8K42 - chains F and P of the 29 polymer chains in the assembly; structure by electron microscopy, 2.64 A resolution.

Chain F:
Protein: VP8
Organism: Banna virus
Reference sequence: W0G587 (W0G587_9REOV); residues 1-302 here = UniProt positions 1-302
Sequence (302 residues; numbered 1 to 302; the number before each row is that of its first residue):
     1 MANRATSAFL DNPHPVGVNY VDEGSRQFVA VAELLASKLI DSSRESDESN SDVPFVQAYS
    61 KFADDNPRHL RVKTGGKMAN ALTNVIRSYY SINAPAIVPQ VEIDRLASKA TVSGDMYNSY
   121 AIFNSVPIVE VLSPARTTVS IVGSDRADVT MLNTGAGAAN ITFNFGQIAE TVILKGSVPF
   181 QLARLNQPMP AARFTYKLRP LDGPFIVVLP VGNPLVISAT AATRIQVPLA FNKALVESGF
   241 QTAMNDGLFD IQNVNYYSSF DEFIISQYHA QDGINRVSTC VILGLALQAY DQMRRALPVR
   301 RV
Not modelled in the structure: 1, 300-302
Construct notes: conflict Arg136 (Gln in W0G587), Leu185 (Met in W0G587), Ser266 (Ala in W0G587)

Chain P:
Protein: VP10
Organism: Banna virus
Reference sequence: A0A2H4QDD3 (A0A2H4QDD3_9REOV); residue numbers follow UniProt; this construct covers 1-249
Sequence (249 residues; each row starts with the number of its first residue):
     1 MDVLSKGSLK ELLAHLEKTP LEEAISYRIG TVPYQNVLIS RNEYYNQLYP DTTSLIDGVS
    61 REGQRNVNGL IMSIISYVVS GSGHYIPNIG FMLLRRSILD ILTKHDTGLV TNNLNYGIIA
   121 RNLTVSKMNC EQRKRMLICF KLLAYKDGNQ NDYEIYLNQN IPLKQIAPNF IPGDMRTVIH
   181 NQDQLAIVGI PAYRLTQSTE LSIRDDNAKS YKLGYVDWYN SNSFLRERSE FNLIRLKDRD
   241 TKYGKLNGW
Construct notes: conflict Val79 (Ile in A0A2H4QDD3)

How chain F and chain P interact:
Contacting residue pairs (37; chain F residue first):
  Val18(F) - Lys127(P)
  Asn19(F) - Ser126(P)
  Asn19(F) - Lys127(P)
  Asn19(F) - Met128(P)
  Asn19(F) - Asn129(P)
  Val21(F) - Asp205(P)
  Asp22(F) - Glu200(P)
  Asp22(F) - Lys212(P)  salt bridge
  Glu23(F) - Arg194(P)
  Glu23(F) - Leu195(P)
  Glu23(F) - Thr196(P)  hydrogen bond
  Glu23(F) - Glu200(P)  hydrogen bond (backbone-side chain)
  Glu23(F) - Lys209(P)  salt bridge
  Gly24(F) - Tyr193(P)
  Arg26(F) - Glu200(P)  salt bridge
  Gln27(F) - Tyr193(P)
  Gln27(F) - Arg194(P)  hydrogen bond (side chain-backbone)
  Pro95(F) - Pro162(P)  hydrophobic
  Ala96(F) - Cys130(P)
  Ile97(F) - Cys130(P)
  Ile97(F) - Ile166(P)  hydrophobic
  Gln100(F) - Glu131(P)  hydrogen bond (backbone-side chain)
  Val101(F) - Glu131(P)
  Val101(F) - Gln184(P)
  Asp104(F) - Tyr193(P)
  Thr111(F) - Arg194(P)  hydrogen bond
  Val112(F) - Arg194(P)
  Ser113(F) - Arg194(P)
  Tyr117(F) - Tyr44(P)  hydrophobic
  Tyr117(F) - Tyr45(P)
  Tyr117(F) - Leu201(P)
  Asp272(F) - Pro50(P)
  Ile274(F) - Tyr49(P)  hydrophobic
  Ile274(F) - Pro50(P)
  Asn275(F) - Tyr49(P)
  Asn275(F) - Pro50(P)  hydrogen bond (side chain-backbone)
  Ser278(F) - Leu201(P)
Other interface residues (no listed pair), chain F (28 interface residues in all): Ile92, Val98, Pro99, Ala107, Ser108, Gln226
Other interface residues (no listed pair), chain P (25 interface residues in all): Gln47, Gln165, Ala192

In short:
28 residues of chain F face 25 of chain P across their interface, with 6 hydrogen bonds and 3 salt bridges.
Polar contacts include Asp22(F)-Lys212(P), Glu23(F)-Lys209(P) and Arg26(F)-Glu200(P).
Chain F is VP8 and chain P is VP10, both from Banna virus; the structure, Structure of full Banna virus, was
determined by electron microscopy (same publication as 8K43, 8K49 and 8K4A).
